PDB entry 5CPJ | X-ray diffraction, 3.15 A resolution | chains A and I of the 10 polymer chains in the assembly

== Chain A ==
Molecule: Histone H3.1
Source organism: Homo sapiens
Reference sequence: P68431 (H31_HUMAN); residues 0-135 here correspond to UniProt positions 1-136 (UniProt number = residue number + 1)
Sequence (139 residues; row label = number of the first residue in the row; numbers below 1 keep their minus sign (Gly-3 is residue -3)):
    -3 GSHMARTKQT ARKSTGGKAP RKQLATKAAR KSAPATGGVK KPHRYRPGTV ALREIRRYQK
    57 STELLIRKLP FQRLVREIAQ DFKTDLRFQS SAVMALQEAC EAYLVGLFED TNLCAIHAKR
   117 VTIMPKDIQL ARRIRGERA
Not modelled in the structure: -3 to 40, 135
Sequence notes: expression tag (-3 to -1)
Curated features (UniProtKB/Swiss-Prot):
  - modified residue: Arg2 (Asymmetric dimethylarginine), Thr3 (Phosphothreonine), Lys4 (Allysine), Gln5 (5-glutamyl dopamine), Thr6 (Phosphothreonine), Arg8 (Citrulline), Lys9 (N6,N6,N6-trimethyllysine), Ser10 (ADP-ribosylserine), Thr11 (Phosphothreonine), Lys14 (N6-(2-hydroxyisobutyryl)lysine), Arg17 (Asymmetric dimethylarginine), Lys18 (N6-(2-hydroxyisobutyryl)lysine), Lys23 (N6-(2-hydroxyisobutyryl)lysine), Arg26 (Citrulline), Lys27 (N6,N6,N6-trimethyllysine), Ser28 (ADP-ribosylserine), Lys36 (N6,N6,N6-trimethyllysine), Lys37 (N6-methyllysine), Tyr41 (Phosphotyrosine), Lys56 (N6,N6,N6-trimethyllysine) and 8 more in UniProt
  - lipidation: Lys18 (N6-decanoyllysine)

== Chain I ==
Molecule: 146-nt DNA strand
Sequence (146 nucleotides; row label = number of the first residue in the row):
     1 ATCCAAATGG ATTCGAATGG AATCATTGAA TGGAAATGAA TGGAATCATT GGTTGGACTC
    61 AAATGGAATT TTCGAACAGG CTCAAATGGA ATCTTCGAAT GGATTCGAAT GTAATCATTT
   121 TCGAATGGAT TCGAATGGAA TCTGAT
Modified residues: 5CM (5-methyl-2'-deoxy-cytidine-5'-monophosphate) at position 14, 5CM (5-methyl-2'-deoxy-cytidine-5'-monophosphate) at position 73, 5CM (5-methyl-2'-deoxy-cytidine-5'-monophosphate) at position 96, 5CM (5-methyl-2'-deoxy-cytidine-5'-monophosphate) at position 106, 5CM (5-methyl-2'-deoxy-cytidine-5'-monophosphate) at position 122, 5CM (5-methyl-2'-deoxy-cytidine-5'-monophosphate) at position 132

== How chain A and chain I interact ==
Pairs across the interface (23; chain A residue first):
  Tyr41(A) with DT143(I), phosphate contact
  Arg42(A) with DA68(I), salt bridge to the phosphate; DT143(I), hydrogen bond to the phosphate; DG144(I), salt bridge to the phosphate
  Pro43(A) with DA67(I), phosphate contact; DA68(I), sugar contact
  Thr45(A) with DT143(I), phosphate contact
  Arg63(A) with DT59(I), hydrogen bond to the phosphate; DC60(I), salt bridge to the phosphate
  Arg72(A) with DT50(I), salt bridge to the phosphate
  Arg83(A) with DT49(I), sugar contact; DT50(I), phosphate contact
  Phe84(A) with DT49(I), sugar contact; DT50(I), hydrogen bond to the phosphate
  Gln85(A) with DT49(I), phosphate contact
  Ser86(A) with DT49(I), phosphate contact
  Lys115(A) with DT70(I), phosphate contact
  Arg116(A) with DT70(I), phosphate contact; DT71(I), phosphate contact
  Val117(A) with DT70(I), hydrogen bond to the phosphate
  Thr118(A) with DT69(I), phosphate contact; DT70(I), hydrogen bond to the phosphate
  Met120(A) with DT71(I), phosphate contact
Also at the interface, not in a pair above, chain I (12 interface residues in all): DC142

== In short ==
15 residues of chain A and 12 residues of chain I are in contact; the contacts include 5 hydrogen bonds and 4
salt bridges. Among the polar pairs are Arg42(A)-DT143(I), Arg63(A)-DT59(I) and Phe84(A)-DT50(I).
Chain A is Histone H3.1 (Homo sapiens) and chain I is a 146-nt DNA strand; the structure, Nucleosome
containing methylated Sat2R DNA, was determined by X-ray diffraction, deposited together with 5CPI and 5CPK.
